PDB entry 6XMP | electron microscopy, 3.50 A resolution | chain A

== Chain A ==
Protein: P5A-type ATPase
Source organism: Saccharomyces cerevisiae (strain ATCC 204508 / S288c)
Notes: EC 7.2.2.-
Reference sequence: P39986 (ATC6_YEAST); residues 1-1215 here = UniProt positions 1-1215
Chain sequence (1239 residues; row label = number of the first residue in the row):
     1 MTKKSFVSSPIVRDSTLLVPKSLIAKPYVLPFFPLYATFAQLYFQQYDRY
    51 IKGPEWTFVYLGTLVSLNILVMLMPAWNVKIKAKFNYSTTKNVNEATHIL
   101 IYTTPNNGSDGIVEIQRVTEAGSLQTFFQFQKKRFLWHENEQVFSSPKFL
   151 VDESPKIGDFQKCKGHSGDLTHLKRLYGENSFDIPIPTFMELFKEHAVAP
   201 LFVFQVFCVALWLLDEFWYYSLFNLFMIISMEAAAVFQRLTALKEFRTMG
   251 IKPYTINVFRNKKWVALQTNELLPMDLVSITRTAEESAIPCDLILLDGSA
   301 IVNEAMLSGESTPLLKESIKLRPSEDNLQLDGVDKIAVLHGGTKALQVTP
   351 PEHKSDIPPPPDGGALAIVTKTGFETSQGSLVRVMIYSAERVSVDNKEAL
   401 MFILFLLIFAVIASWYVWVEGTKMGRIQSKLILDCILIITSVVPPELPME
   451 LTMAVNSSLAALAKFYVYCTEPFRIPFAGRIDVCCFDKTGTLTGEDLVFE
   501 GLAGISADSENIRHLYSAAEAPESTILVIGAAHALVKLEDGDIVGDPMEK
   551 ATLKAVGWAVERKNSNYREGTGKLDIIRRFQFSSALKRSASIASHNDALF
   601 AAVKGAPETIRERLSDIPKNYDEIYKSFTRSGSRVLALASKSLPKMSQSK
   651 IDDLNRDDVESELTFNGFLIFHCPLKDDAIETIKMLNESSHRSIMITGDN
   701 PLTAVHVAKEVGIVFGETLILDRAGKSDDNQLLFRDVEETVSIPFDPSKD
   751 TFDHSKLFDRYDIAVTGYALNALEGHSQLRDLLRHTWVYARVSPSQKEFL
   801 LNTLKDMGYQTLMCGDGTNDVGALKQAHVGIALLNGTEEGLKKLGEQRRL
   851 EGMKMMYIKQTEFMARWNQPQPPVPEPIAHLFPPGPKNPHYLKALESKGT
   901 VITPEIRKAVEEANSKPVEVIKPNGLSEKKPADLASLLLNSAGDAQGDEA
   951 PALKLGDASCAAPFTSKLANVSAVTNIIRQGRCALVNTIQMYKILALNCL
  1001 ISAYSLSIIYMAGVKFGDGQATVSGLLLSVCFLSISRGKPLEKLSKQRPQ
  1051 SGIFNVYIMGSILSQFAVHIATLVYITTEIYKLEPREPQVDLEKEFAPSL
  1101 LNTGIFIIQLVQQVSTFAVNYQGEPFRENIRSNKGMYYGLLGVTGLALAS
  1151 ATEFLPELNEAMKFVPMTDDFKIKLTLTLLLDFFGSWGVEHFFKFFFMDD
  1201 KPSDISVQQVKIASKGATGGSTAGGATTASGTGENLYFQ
Not modelled in the structure: 1-3, 45-54, 646-652, 853-957, 1212-1239
Sequence notes: expression tag (1216-1239)
What the authors report for this chain:
  - catalytic residues: Asp487 (citing earlier work)

== Overview ==
From the paper: the catalytic residue Asp487.
Chain A is P5A-type ATPase (Saccharomyces cerevisiae (strain ATCC 204508 / S288c)); the structure, Structure
of P5A-ATPase Spf1, Apo form, was determined by electron microscopy (same publication as 6XMQ, 6XMS, 6XMT and
6XMU).
